2QYU - chain A; structure by X-ray diffraction, 2.10 A resolution.

== Chain A ==
Molecule: Secreted effector protein
Organism: Salmonella typhimurium
UniProt: Q8ZNR3 (Q8ZNR3_SALTY); residues 163-782 here = UniProt positions 163-782
Sequence (627 residues; row label = number of the first residue in the row):
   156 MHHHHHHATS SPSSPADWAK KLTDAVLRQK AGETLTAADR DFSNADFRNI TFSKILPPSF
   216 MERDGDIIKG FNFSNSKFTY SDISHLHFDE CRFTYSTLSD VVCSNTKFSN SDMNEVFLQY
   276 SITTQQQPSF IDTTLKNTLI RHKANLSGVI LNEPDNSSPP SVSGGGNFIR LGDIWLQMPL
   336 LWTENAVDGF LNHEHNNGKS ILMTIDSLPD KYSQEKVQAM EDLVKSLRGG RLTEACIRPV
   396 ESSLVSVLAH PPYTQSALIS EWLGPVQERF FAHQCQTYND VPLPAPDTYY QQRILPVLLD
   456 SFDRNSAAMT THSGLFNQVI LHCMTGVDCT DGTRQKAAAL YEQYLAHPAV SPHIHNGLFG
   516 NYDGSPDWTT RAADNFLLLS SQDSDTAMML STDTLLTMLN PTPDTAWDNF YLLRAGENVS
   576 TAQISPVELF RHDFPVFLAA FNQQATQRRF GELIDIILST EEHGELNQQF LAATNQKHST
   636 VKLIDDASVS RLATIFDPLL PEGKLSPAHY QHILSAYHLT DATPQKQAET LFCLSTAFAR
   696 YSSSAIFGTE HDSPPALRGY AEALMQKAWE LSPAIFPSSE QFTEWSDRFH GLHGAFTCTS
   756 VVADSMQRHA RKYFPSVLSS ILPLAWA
Unresolved in the structure: 156-162
Differences from the reference sequence: expression tag (156-162)
Small-molecule neighbours: B3P (2-[3-(2-hydroxy-1,1-dihydroxymethyl-ethylamino)-propylamino]-2-hydroxymethyl-propane-1,3-diol): Ser254, Asp255, Gln274, Tyr275, Gly320, Gly321, Gln332, Met333, Pro334, Leu335, Phe345
Swiss-Prot annotation at these positions:
  - active site: Cys753 (Glycyl thioester intermediate)
  - mutagenesis: Leu747 (L747A: Slight decrease in activity), Thr752 (T752A: Strong decrease in activity), Cys753 (C753S: Loss of ubiquitin ligase activity. No thioester formation)

== In short ==
Bound to chain A: compound B3P. UniProt lists active-site residue Cys753 and 3 mutagenesis sites.
Chain A is Secreted effector protein (Salmonella typhimurium); the structure, Crystal structure of Salmonella
effector protein SopA, was determined by X-ray diffraction, deposited together with 2QZA.
